Entry 8RBZ (electron microscopy, 3.70 A resolution); this record covers chains a and b of the 21 polymer chains in the assembly.

[Chain a]
Name: Integrator complex subunit 1
From: Homo sapiens
Reference sequence: Q8N201 (INT1_HUMAN); the construct has insertions or renumbered stretches relative to UniProt, so the offset changes along the chain: 1-1318 = UniProt 1-1318; 1328-1370 = UniProt 1319-1361; 1373-1393 = UniProt 1374-1394; 1395-2190 = UniProt 1395-2190
Sequence (2192 residues; each row starts with the number of its first residue; note: 12 numbers in that range are skipped by the numbering (no residue carries them; nothing is unmodelled there); a row labelled like 1370A-1370L holds insertion residues (1370A, then the next letters in order); numbers below 1 keep their minus sign (Ser-1 is residue -1)):
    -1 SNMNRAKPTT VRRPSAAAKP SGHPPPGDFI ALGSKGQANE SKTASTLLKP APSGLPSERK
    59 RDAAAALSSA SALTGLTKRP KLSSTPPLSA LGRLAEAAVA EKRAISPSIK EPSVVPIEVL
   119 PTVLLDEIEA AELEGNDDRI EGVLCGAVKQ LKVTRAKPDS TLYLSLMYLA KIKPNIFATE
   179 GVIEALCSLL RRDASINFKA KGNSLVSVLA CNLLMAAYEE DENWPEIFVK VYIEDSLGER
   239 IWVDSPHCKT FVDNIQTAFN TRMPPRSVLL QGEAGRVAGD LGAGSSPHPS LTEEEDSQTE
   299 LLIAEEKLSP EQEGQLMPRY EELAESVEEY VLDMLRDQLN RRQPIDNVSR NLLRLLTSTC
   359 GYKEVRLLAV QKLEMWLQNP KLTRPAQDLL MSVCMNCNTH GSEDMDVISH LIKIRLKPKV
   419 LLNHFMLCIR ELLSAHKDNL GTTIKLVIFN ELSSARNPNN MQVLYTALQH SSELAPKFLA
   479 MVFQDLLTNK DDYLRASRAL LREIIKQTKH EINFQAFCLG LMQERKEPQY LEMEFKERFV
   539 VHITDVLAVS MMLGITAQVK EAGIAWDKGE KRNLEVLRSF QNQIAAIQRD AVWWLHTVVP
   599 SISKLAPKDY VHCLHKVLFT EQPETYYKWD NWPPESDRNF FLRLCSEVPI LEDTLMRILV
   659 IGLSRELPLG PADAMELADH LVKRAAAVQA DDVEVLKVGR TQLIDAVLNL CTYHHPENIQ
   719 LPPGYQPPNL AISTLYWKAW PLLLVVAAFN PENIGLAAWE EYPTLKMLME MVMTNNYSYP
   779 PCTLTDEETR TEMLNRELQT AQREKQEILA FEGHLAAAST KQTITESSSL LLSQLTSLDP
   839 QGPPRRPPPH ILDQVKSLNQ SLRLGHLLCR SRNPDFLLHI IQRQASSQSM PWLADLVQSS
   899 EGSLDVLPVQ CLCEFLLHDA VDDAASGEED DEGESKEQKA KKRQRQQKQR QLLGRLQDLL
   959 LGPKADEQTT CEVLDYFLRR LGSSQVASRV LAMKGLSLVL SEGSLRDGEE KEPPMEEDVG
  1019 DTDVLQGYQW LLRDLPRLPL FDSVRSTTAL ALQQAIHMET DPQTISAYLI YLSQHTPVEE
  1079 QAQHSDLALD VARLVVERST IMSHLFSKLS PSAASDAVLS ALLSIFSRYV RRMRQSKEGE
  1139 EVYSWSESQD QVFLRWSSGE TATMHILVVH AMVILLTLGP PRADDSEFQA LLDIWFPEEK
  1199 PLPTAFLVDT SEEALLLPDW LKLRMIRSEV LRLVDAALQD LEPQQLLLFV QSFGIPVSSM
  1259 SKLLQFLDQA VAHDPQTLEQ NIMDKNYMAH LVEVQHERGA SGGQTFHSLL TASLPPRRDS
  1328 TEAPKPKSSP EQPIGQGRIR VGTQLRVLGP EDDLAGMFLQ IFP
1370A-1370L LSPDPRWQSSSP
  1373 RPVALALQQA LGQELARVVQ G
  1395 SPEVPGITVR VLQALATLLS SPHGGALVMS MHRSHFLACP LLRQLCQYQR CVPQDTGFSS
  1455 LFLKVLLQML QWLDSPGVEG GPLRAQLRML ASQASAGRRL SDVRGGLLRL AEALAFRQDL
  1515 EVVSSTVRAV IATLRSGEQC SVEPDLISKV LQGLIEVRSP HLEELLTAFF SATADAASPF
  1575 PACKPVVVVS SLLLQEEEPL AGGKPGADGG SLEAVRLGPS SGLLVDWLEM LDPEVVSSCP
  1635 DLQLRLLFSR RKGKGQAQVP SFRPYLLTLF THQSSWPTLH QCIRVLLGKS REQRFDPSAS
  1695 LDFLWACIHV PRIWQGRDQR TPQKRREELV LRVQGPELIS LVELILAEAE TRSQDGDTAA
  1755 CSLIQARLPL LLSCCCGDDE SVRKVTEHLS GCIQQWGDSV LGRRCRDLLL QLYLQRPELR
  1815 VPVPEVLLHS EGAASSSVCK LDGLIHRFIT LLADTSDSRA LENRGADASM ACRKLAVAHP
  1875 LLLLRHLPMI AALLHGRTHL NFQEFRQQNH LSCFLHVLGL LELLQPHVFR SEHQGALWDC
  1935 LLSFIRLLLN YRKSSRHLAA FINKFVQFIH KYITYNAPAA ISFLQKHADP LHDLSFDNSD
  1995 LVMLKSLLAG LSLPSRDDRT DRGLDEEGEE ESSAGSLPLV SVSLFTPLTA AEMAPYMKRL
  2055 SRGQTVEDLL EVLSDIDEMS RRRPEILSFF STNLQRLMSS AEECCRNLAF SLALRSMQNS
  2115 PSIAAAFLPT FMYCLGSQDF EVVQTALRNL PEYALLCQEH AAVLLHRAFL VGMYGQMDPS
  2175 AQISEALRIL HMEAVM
Disordered / not traced: -1 to 945, 1000-1020, 1328-1359, 1370A-1370L, 1395-1400, 1417-1419, 1570-1577, 1590-1609, 1645-1653, 1716-1723, 1749-1753, 2006-2041
Construct notes: expression tag (-1 to 0)
Curated features (UniProtKB/Swiss-Prot):
  - modified residue: Ser13 (Phosphoserine), Lys47 (N6-acetyllysine), Thr83 (Phosphothreonine), Ser87 (Phosphoserine), Ser307 (Phosphoserine), Ser924 (Phosphoserine), Ser1318 (Phosphoserine), Ser1335 (Phosphoserine), Ser1336 (Phosphoserine), Ser1395 (Phosphoserine)

[Chain b]
Name: Integrator complex subunit 2
From: Homo sapiens
Reference sequence: Q9H0H0 (INT2_HUMAN); residue numbers follow UniProt; this construct covers 1-1204
Sequence (1204 residues; row label = number of the first residue in the row):
     1 MKDQQTVIMT ECTSLQFVSP FAFEAMQKVD VVCLASLSDP ELRLLLPCLV RMALCAPADQ
    61 SQSWAQDKKL ILRLLSGVEA VNSIVALLSV DFHALEQDAS KEQQLRHKLG GGSGESILVS
   121 QLQHGLTLEF EHSDSPRRLR LVLSELLAIM NKVSESNGEF FFKSSELFES PVYLEEAADV
   181 LCILQAELPS LLPIVDVAEA LLHVRNGAWF LCLLVANVPD SFNEVCRGLI KNGERQDEES
   241 LGGRRRTDAL RFLCKMNPSQ ALKVRGMVVE ECHLPGLGVA LTLDHTKNEA CEDGVSDLVC
   301 FVSGLLLGTN AKVRTWFGTF IRNGQQRKRE TSSSVLWQMR RQLLLELMGI LPTVRSTRIV
   361 EEADVDMEPN VSVYSGLKEE HVVKASALLR LYCALMGIAG LKPTEEEAEQ LLQLMTSRPP
   421 ATPAGVRFVS LSFCMLLAFS TLVSTPEQEQ LMVVWLSWMI KEEAYFESTS GVSASFGEML
   481 LLVAMYFHSN QLSAIIDLVC STLGMKIVIK PSSLSRMKTI FTQEIFTEQV VTAHAVRVPV
   541 TSNLSANITG FLPIHCIYQL LRSRSFTKHK VSIKDWIYRQ LCETSTPLHP QLLPLIDVYI
   601 NSILTPASKS NPEATNQPVT EQEILNIFQG VIGGDNIRLN QRFSITAQLL VLYYILSYEE
   661 ALLANTKTLA AMQRKPKSYS SSLMDQIPIK FLIRQAQGLQ QELGGLHSAL LRLLATNYPH
   721 LCIVDDWICE EEITGTDALL RRMLLTNNAK NHSPKQLQEA FSAVPVNNTQ VMQIIEHLTL
   781 LSASELIPYA EVLTSNMSQL LNSGVPRRIL QTVNKLWMVL NTVMPRRLWV MTVNALQPSI
   841 KFVRQQKYTQ NDLMIDPLIV LRCDQRVHRC PPLMDITLHM LNGYLLASKA YLSAHLKETE
   901 QDRPSQNNTI GLVGQTDAPE VTREELKNAL LAAQDSAAVQ ILLEICLPTE EEKANGVNPD
   961 SLLRNVQSVI TTSAPNKGME EGEDNLLCNL REVQCLICCL LHQMYIADPN IAKLVHFQGY
  1021 PCELLPLTVA GIPSMHICLD FIPELIAQPE LEKQIFAIQL LSHLCIQYAL PKSLSVARLA
  1081 VNVMGTLLTV LTQAKRYAFF MPTLPSLVSF CRAFPPLYED IMSLLIQIGQ VCASDVATQT
  1141 RDIDPIITRL QQIKEKPSGW SQICKDSSYK NGSRDTGSMD PDVQLCHCIE RTVIEIINMS
  1201 VSGI
Disordered / not traced: 1-14, 108-124, 288-292, 353-375, 468-474, 625-640, 902-921, 955-983, 1157-1176, 1203-1204

[Interface between chain a and chain b]
Contacting residue pairs (109):
  Ser982(a) - Gly125(b)
  His1055(a) - Leu128(b)
  Met1056(a) - Leu128(b)  hydrophobic
  Thr1058(a) - Pro171(b)
  Glu1095(a) - Glu131(b)
  Glu1095(a) - His132(b)  salt bridge
  Arg1096(a) - Glu131(b)
  Thr1098(a) - Glu131(b)  hydrogen bond
  Thr1098(a) - Val172(b)
  Thr1098(a) - Tyr173(b)
  His1102(a) - Val172(b)  hydrogen bond (side chain-backbone)
  Arg1225(a) - Asn82(b)
  Ser1250(a) - Asn82(b)  hydrogen bond
  Phe1251(a) - Leu54(b)  hydrophobic
  Phe1251(a) - Ser76(b)
  Phe1251(a) - Val78(b)
  Phe1251(a) - Val81(b)  hydrophobic
  Phe1251(a) - Asn82(b)  hydrogen bond (backbone-side chain)
  Gly1252(a) - Ser76(b)  hydrogen bond (backbone-backbone)
  Gly1252(a) - Val78(b)  hydrogen bond (backbone-backbone)
  Tyr1285(a) - Leu54(b)
  His1288(a) - Lys69(b)  hydrogen bond (backbone-side chain)
  Glu1291(a) - Lys69(b)
  Val1292(a) - Lys69(b)
  Val1292(a) - Arg73(b)
  Arg1296(a) - Ser76(b)  hydrogen bond
  Arg1296(a) - Gly77(b)
  Ser1318(a) - Gln62(b)
  Trp1621(a) - Gln773(b)
  Glu1623(a) - Arg808(b)  salt bridge
  Met1624(a) - Met772(b)
  Met1624(a) - Gln773(b)
  Leu1625(a) - Thr769(b)
  Pro1627(a) - Met772(b)  hydrophobic
  Pro1627(a) - Pro806(b)  hydrophobic
  Gln1667(a) - Arg807(b)
  Gln1667(a) - Arg808(b)  hydrogen bond
  Ser1668(a) - Arg807(b)
  Ser1669(a) - Arg807(b)
  Trp1670(a) - Leu987(b)  hydrophobic
  Trp1670(a) - Cys988(b)
  Trp1670(a) - Asn989(b)
  Trp1670(a) - Glu992(b)  hydrogen bond
  His1674(a) - Asn985(b)
  His1674(a) - Leu987(b)  hydrogen bond (side chain-backbone)
  Cys1701(a) - Leu987(b)
  Arg1706(a) - Arg807(b)
  Arg1706(a) - Glu992(b)  salt bridge
  Arg1706(a) - Cys995(b)
  Ile1707(a) - Arg991(b)  hydrogen bond (backbone-side chain)
  Ile1707(a) - Glu992(b)
  Ile1707(a) - Cys995(b)  hydrogen bond (backbone-side chain)
  Trp1708(a) - Arg991(b)
  Gln1709(a) - Cys995(b)  hydrogen bond (backbone-side chain)
  Gln1709(a) - Leu996(b)
  Gln1709(a) - Cys999(b)
  Gly1710(a) - Cys999(b)
  Gly1710(a) - Gly1031(b)
  Arg1711(a) - Arg991(b)
  Arg1711(a) - Cys995(b)
  Arg1711(a) - Ala1030(b)
  Arg1711(a) - Gly1031(b)
  Val1724(a) - Leu986(b)
  Gly2130(a) - Arg1149(b)
  Ala2156(a) - Ile1197(b)  hydrophobic
  Leu2159(a) - Ile1197(b)  hydrophobic
  His2160(a) - Gln1151(b)
  His2160(a) - Ile1153(b)
  His2160(a) - Glu1190(b)  salt bridge
  His2160(a) - Ile1194(b)
  His2160(a) - Ile1197(b)
  Arg2161(a) - Leu1150(b)
  Phe2163(a) - Ile1126(b)  hydrophobic
  Phe2163(a) - Ile1189(b)  hydrophobic
  Phe2163(a) - Val1193(b)  hydrophobic
  Leu2164(a) - Arg1149(b)
  Val2165(a) - Arg1149(b)
  Gly2166(a) - Gln1130(b)  hydrogen bond (backbone-side chain)
  Met2167(a) - Gly1129(b)
  Met2167(a) - Gln1130(b)
  Met2167(a) - Ala1133(b)
  Met2167(a) - Cys1186(b)  hydrophobic
  Tyr2168(a) - Ala1133(b)  hydrophobic
  Tyr2168(a) - Pro1145(b)
  Tyr2168(a) - Ile1146(b)  hydrophobic
  Tyr2168(a) - Arg1149(b)
  Gln2170(a) - Gln1130(b)
  Met2171(a) - Gln1130(b)  hydrogen bond (backbone-side chain)
  Asp2172(a) - Ile1126(b)
  Pro2173(a) - Ile1126(b)
  Ser2174(a) - Ser1123(b)
  Ile2177(a) - Met1122(b)  hydrophobic
  Ser2178(a) - Tyr1118(b)
  Ser2178(a) - Glu1119(b)  hydrogen bond
  Ser2178(a) - Met1122(b)
  Glu2179(a) - Glu1119(b)
  Leu2181(a) - Tyr1118(b)  hydrophobic
  Leu2181(a) - Ile1196(b)  hydrophobic
  Leu2181(a) - Ile1197(b)  hydrophobic
  Leu2181(a) - Ser1200(b)
  Leu2184(a) - Ser1200(b)
  His2185(a) - Pro1115(b)
  His2185(a) - Tyr1118(b)  hydrogen bond
  His2185(a) - Ser1200(b)
  Ala2188(a) - Ser1200(b)
  Ala2188(a) - Val1201(b)
  Val2189(a) - Met1199(b)
  Val2189(a) - Ser1200(b)
  Val2189(a) - Ser1202(b)
Interface residues without a listed pair, chain a (77 interface residues in all): Ser1097, Ile1099, Ile1253, Glu1295, Glu1628, Leu1663, His1666, Ile1702, Leu1725, Glu1812, Gln2132, Ala2155, Val2157, Gly2169, Ala2175, Arg2182, Met2190
Interface residues without a listed pair, chain b (70 interface residues in all): Leu70, Leu72, Leu75, Glu79, Val85, Thr127, Gln811, Pro1033, Leu1125, Gln1152

[Overview]
77 residues of chain a face 70 of chain b across their interface; the contacts include 18 hydrogen bonds and 4
salt bridges. Among the polar pairs are Glu1095(a)-His132(b), Glu1623(a)-Arg808(b) and Arg1706(a)-Glu992(b).
Chain a is Integrator complex subunit 1 and chain b is Integrator complex subunit 2, both from Homo sapiens;
the structure, Structure of Integrator-PP2A-SOSS-CTD post-termination complex, was determined by electron
microscopy, deposited together with 8RC4.
